Entry 6IMK (X-ray diffraction, 2.50 A resolution); this record covers chains A and C of the 4 polymer chains in the assembly.

== Chain A ==
Name: DNA ligase
From: African swine fever virus
Reference sequence: A0A0A1E0U0 (A0A0A1E0U0_ASF); residues 1-419 here = UniProt positions 1-419
Amino-acid sequence (420 residues; numbered 0 to 419; the number before each row is that of its first residue; numbering starts at 0):
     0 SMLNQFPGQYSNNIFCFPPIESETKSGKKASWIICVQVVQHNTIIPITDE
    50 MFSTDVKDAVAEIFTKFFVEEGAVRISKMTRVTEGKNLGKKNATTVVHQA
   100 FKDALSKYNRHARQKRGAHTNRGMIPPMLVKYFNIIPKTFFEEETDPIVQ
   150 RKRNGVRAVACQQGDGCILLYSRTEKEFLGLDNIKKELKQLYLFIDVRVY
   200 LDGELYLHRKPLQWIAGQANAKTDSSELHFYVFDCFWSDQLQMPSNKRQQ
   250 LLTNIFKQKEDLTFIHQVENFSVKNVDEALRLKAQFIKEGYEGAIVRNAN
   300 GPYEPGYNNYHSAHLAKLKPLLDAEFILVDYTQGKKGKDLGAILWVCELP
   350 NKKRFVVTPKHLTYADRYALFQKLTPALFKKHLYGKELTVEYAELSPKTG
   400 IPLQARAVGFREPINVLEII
Disordered / not traced: 117-119, 412-419
Sequence notes: expression tag (0)
From the paper describing this entry:
  - catalytic residues: Lys-151 (by similarity / conservation)
  - mutagenesis - L402R (20-fold), Q403F (600-fold): decreased catalytic activity on DNA-CT
  - mutagenesis - L402R (20-fold), Q403F (600-fold): decreased catalytic activity on DNA-TC
  - mutagenesis - L402R (100-200-fold), Q403F (100-200-fold): decreased catalytic activity on DNA-CG
  - mutagenesis - N153D/L402R/Q403F, N153D/L211F/L402R/Q403F, L402R/Q403F: decreased catalytic activity
  - mutagenesis - L402R (100-200-fold), Q403F (100-200-fold): decreased catalytic activity on DNA-GC and DNA-CG substrates
  - mutagenesis - L402R (40-75-fold), Q403F (40-75-fold): decreased catalytic activity on DNA-AT and DNA-TA substrates

== Chain C ==
Molecule: 22-nt DNA strand
Sequence (22 nucleotides; numbered 1 to 22; the number before each row is that of its first residue):
     1 CCAGTCCGACCCGCATCCCGGA

== How chain A and chain C interact ==
Residue-residue contacts (49):
  Thr-23(A) / DC6(C)  phosphate contact
  Lys-24(A) / DT5(C)  phosphate contact
  Lys-24(A) / DC6(C)  hydrogen bond to the phosphate
  Trp-31(A) / DG8(C)  hydrogen bond to the phosphate
  Thr-64(A) / DG8(C)  phosphate contact
  Phe-66(A) / DC6(C)  phosphate contact
  Phe-66(A) / DC7(C)  phosphate contact
  Ser-76(A) / DA9(C)  phosphate contact
  Thr-79(A) / DA9(C)  phosphate contact
  Lys-89(A) / DC19(C)  phosphate contact
  Lys-89(A) / DG20(C)  phosphate contact
  Lys-90(A) / DG20(C)  hydrogen bond to the phosphate
  Asn-91(A) / DC18(C)  hydrogen bond to the phosphate
  Asn-91(A) / DC19(C)  phosphate contact
  Lys-114(A) / DC7(C)  salt bridge to the phosphate
  Lys-130(A) / DG4(C)  salt bridge to the phosphate
  Gln-212(A) / DG13(C)  phosphate contact
  Gln-212(A) / DC14(C)  sugar contact
  Gly-216(A) / DC14(C)  phosphate contact
  Gly-216(A) / DA15(C)  sugar contact
  Ala-220(A) / DA15(C)  phosphate contact
  Ala-220(A) / DT16(C)  phosphate contact
  Lys-221(A) / DT16(C)  hydrogen bond to the phosphate
  Asn-307(A) / DC6(C)  hydrogen bond to the phosphate
  Asn-307(A) / DC7(C)  phosphate contact
  Tyr-309(A) / DT5(C)  hydrogen bond to the phosphate
  Tyr-309(A) / DC6(C)  phosphate contact
  Gly-333(A) / DC10(C)  phosphate contact
  Lys-334(A) / DC10(C)  hydrogen bond to the phosphate
  Lys-335(A) / DA9(C)  phosphate contact
  Lys-335(A) / DC10(C)  salt bridge to the phosphate
  Gly-336(A) / DA9(C)  phosphate contact
  Lys-337(A) / DG8(C)  hydrogen bond to the base
  Lys-337(A) / DA9(C)  sugar contact
  Asp-338(A) / DA9(C)  sugar contact
  Asp-338(A) / DC10(C)  sugar contact
  Leu-343(A) / DC10(C)  phosphate contact
  Phe-354(A) / DC12(C)  phosphate contact
  Val-355(A) / DC11(C)  phosphate contact
  Val-355(A) / DC12(C)  hydrogen bond to the phosphate
  Thr-357(A) / DC10(C)  sugar contact
  Thr-357(A) / DC11(C)  sugar contact
  Ser-395(A) / DG13(C)  hydrogen bond to the phosphate
  Lys-397(A) / DC14(C)  salt bridge to the phosphate
  Thr-398(A) / DG13(C)  hydrogen bond to the phosphate
  Ile-400(A) / DC12(C)  sugar contact
  Ile-400(A) / DG13(C)  phosphate contact
  Leu-402(A) / DC12(C)  phosphate contact
  Leu-402(A) / DG13(C)  sugar contact
Interface residues without a listed pair, chain A (42 interface residues in all): Arg-74, Lys-77, Lys-106, His-110, Gln-217, Asn-219, Thr-222, Tyr-306, Gln-403

== Overview ==
42 residues of chain A face 16 of chain C across their interface, with 12 hydrogen bonds and 4 salt bridges.
Among the polar pairs are Lys-337(A)/DG8(C), Lys-24(A)/DC6(C) and Trp-31(A)/DG8(C). From the paper: the
catalytic residue Lys-151(A); N153D/L402R/Q403F, N153D/L211F/L402R/Q403F and L402R/Q403F of chain A reduce
catalytic activity; 5 substitutions were tested in all.
Here chain A is DNA ligase (African swine fever virus) and chain C is a 22-nt DNA strand. Entry 6IMK (The
crystal structure of AsfvLIG:CG complex) was determined by X-ray diffraction together with 6IML and 6IMN from
the same study.
